Entry 9GY0 (electron microscopy, 3.42 A resolution); this record covers chains A and E of the 7 polymer chains in the assembly.

# Chain A
Protein: Fanconi-associated nuclease 1
Organism: Homo sapiens
Notes: EC 3.1.21.-, 3.1.4.1
UniProtKB: Q9Y2M0 (FAN1_HUMAN); residue numbers follow UniProt; this construct covers 1-1017
Amino-acid sequence (1021 residues; numbered -3 to 1017; the number before each row is that of its first residue; numbers below 1 keep their minus sign (Gly-3 is residue -3)):
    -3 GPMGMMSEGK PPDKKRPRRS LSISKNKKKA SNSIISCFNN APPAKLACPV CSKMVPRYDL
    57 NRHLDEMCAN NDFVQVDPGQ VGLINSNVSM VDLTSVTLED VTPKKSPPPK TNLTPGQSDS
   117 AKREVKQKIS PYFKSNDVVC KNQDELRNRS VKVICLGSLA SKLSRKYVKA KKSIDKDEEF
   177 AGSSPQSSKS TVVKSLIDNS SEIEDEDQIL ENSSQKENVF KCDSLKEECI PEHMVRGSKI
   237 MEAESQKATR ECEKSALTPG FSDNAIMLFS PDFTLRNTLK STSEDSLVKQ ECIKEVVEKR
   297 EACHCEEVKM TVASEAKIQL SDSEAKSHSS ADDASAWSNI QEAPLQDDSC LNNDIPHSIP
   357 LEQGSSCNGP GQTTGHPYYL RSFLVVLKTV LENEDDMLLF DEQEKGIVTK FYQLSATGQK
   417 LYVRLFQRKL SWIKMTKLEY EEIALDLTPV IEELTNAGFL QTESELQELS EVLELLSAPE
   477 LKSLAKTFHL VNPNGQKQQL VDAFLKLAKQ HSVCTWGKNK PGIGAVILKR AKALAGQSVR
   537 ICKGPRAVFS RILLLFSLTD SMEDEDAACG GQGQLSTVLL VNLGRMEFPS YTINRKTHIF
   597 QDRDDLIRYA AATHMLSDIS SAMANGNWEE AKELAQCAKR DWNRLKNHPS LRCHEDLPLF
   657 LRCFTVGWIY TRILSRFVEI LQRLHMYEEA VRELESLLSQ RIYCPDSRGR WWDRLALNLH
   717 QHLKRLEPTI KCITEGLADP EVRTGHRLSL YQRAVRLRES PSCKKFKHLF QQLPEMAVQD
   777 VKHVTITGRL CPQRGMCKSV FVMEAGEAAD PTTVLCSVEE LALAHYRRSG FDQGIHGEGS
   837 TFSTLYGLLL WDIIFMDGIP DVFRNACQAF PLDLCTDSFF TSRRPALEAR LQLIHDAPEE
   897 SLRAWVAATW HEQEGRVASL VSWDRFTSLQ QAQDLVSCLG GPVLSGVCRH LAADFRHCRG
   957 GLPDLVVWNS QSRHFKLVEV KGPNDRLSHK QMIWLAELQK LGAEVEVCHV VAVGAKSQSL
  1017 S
Unresolved in the structure: -3 to 370, 513-514, 557-570, 786-810, 1008-1017
Construct notes: expression tag (-3 to 0); engineered mutation His507 (Arg in Q9Y2M0)
UniProt features mapped onto this chain:
  - zinc finger: Lys41 to Phe69 (UBZ4-type)
  - motif: Arg14 to Asn22 (D-box), Lys212 to Asn214 (KEN box)
  - binding site (Zn(2+)): Cys44, Cys47, His59, Cys64
  - binding site (Mn(2+)): Glu834, Asp960, Glu975, Val976
  - modified residue: Ser180 (Phosphoserine)
  - natural variant: Cys871 (C871R: In KMIN), Gln929 (Q929P: In KMIN), Gly937 (G937D: In KMIN), Asp960 (D960N: In KMIN)
  - mutagenesis: Cys44 (C44A: Abolishes interaction with monoubiquitinated FANCD2; when associated with A-47), Cys47 (C47A: Abolishes interaction with monoubiquitinated FANCD2; when associated with A-44), Leu477 (L477P: Still localized to sites of DNA damage but the strength of the signal is diminished), Arg706 (R706A: Strongly reduced affinity for sites that have a 5'-terminal phosphate anchor at a flap of 1 nucleotide; when associated with A-952), Gln864 (Q864A: Loss of nuclease activity; when associated with A-960; A-975 and A-977), Arg952 (R952A: Strongly reduced affinity for sites that have a 5'-terminal phosphate anchor at a flap of 1 nucleotide; when associated with A-706), Asp960 (D960A: Loss of nuclease activity. Loss of nuclease activity; when associated with A-864; A-975 and A-977), Glu975 (E975A: Loss of nuclease activity; when associated with A-864; A-960 and A-977), Lys977 (K977A: Loss of nuclease activity; when associated with A-864; A-960 and A-975), Asp981 to Arg982 (Loss of nuclease activity)
From the paper describing this entry:
  - conformationally variable residues: His507
  - mutagenesis - D960A: abolished catalytic activity

# Chain E
Protein: Proliferating cell nuclear antigen
Organism: Homo sapiens
UniProtKB: P12004 (PCNA_HUMAN); numbering as in UniProt (aligned over 1-261)
Amino-acid sequence (263 residues; each row starts with the number of its first residue; numbers below 1 keep their minus sign (Gly-1 is residue -1)):
    -1 GPMFEARLVQ GSILKKVLEA LKDLINEACW DISSSGVNLQ SMDSSHVSLV QLTLRSEGFD
    59 TYRCDRNLAM GVNLTSMSKI LKCAGNEDII TLRAEDNADT LALVFEAPNQ EKVSDYEMKL
   119 MDLDVEQLGI PEQEYSCVVK MPSGEFARIC RDLSHIGDAV VISCAKDGVK FSASGELGNG
   179 NIKLSQTSNV DKEEEAVTIE MNEPVQLTFA LRYLNFFTKA TPLSSTVTLS MSADVPLVVE
   239 YKIADMGHLK YYLAPKIEDE EGS
Unresolved in the structure: -1 to 0, 257-261
Construct notes: expression tag (-1 to 0)
UniProt features mapped onto this chain:
  - DNA-binding region: Arg61 to Lys80
  - modified residue: Lys14 (N6-acetyllysine), Lys77 (N6-acetyllysine), Lys80 (N6-acetyllysine), Tyr211 (Phosphotyrosine), Lys248 (N6-acetyllysine)
  - cross-link (Glycyl lysine isopeptide (Lys-Gly)): Lys164 (interchain with G-Cter in SUMO2), Lys254 (interchain with G-Cter in SUMO2)
  - natural variant: Ser228 (S228I: In ATLD2)
  - mutagenesis: Lys13 (K13R: Inhibits acetylation, recruitment to DNA damage sites, inducible ubiquitination and protein degradation, DNA replication and repair synthesis efficiencies, but homotrimer formation, nuclear ...), Lys14 (K14R: Inhibits acetylation, recruitment to DNA damage sites, inducible ubiquitination and protein degradation, DNA replication and repair synthesis efficiencies, but homotrimer formation, nuclear ...), Lys20 (K20R: Inhibits acetylation, recruitment to DNA damage sites, inducible ubiquitination and protein degradation, DNA replication and repair synthesis efficiencies, but homotrimer formation, nuclear ...), Met40 (M40A: Complete loss of interaction with UHRF2), Ser43 to Val45 (No effect on POLD3-binding. Impairs binding to ALKBH2), Lys77 (K77A: Inhibits recruitment to DNA damage sites, but nuclear localization is similar as the wild-type; in association with A-80 ...), Lys80 (K80A: Inhibits recruitment to DNA damage sites, but nuclear localization is similar as the wild-type; in association with A-77 ...), Gln125 to Ile128 (Strong decrease in POLD3-binding. Impairs binding to ALKBH2), Ile128 (I128A: Complete loss of interaction with UHRF2), Lys164 (K164R: Abolishes ubiquitination. No effect on interaction with SHPRH), Val188 to Lys190 (No effect on POLD3-binding. No effect on ALKBH2-binding), Tyr211 (Y211F: Alters chromatin-associated PCNA stability and its function in DNA replication and repair), 3 further mutagenesis entries in UniProt

# Interface between chain A and chain E
Pairs across the interface (26):
  Thr483(A) - Asn24(E)
  Thr483(A) - Ser42(E)
  Phe484(A) - Ser42(E)
  Phe484(A) - Ser43(E)
  Phe484(A) - Tyr211(E)
  His485(A) - Asp21(E)  hydrogen bond (side chain-backbone)
  His485(A) - Leu22(E)  hydrogen bond (side chain-backbone)
  His485(A) - Asp41(E)  salt bridge
  His485(A) - Arg210(E)  hydrogen bond (backbone-side chain)
  His485(A) - Tyr211(E)  hydrogen bond
  His485(A) - Phe214(E)
  Leu486(A) - Arg210(E)
  Val487(A) - Asp156(E)
  Val487(A) - Arg210(E)
  His507(A) - His44(E)
  Ser508(A) - His44(E)
  Thr511(A) - Met40(E)
  Thr511(A) - His44(E)  hydrogen bond (side chain-backbone)
  Trp512(A) - Leu47(E)
  Trp512(A) - Leu126(E)
  Trp512(A) - Ile128(E)
  Trp512(A) - Pro234(E)  hydrophobic
  Trp512(A) - Ala252(E)  hydrophobic
  Ile519(A) - Ser42(E)
  Ile519(A) - His44(E)
  Arg526(A) - Ser42(E)
Also at the interface, not in a pair above, chain A (12 interface residues in all): Pro517
Also at the interface, not in a pair above, chain E (21 interface residues in all): Val45, Tyr250, Leu251, Lys254
From the paper, about this interface:
  - pairs named by the authors: His485(A)-Tyr211(E)

# In short
12 residues of chain A and 21 residues of chain E are in contact; the contacts include 5 hydrogen bonds and 1
salt bridge. Among the polar pairs are His485(A)-Asp41(E), His485(A)-Asp21(E) and His485(A)-Leu22(E). The
authors report a contact between His485(A) and Tyr211(E). The paper reports that D960A of chain A abolishes
catalytic activity; conformational variability at His507(A).
Here chain A is Fanconi-associated nuclease 1 and chain E is Proliferating cell nuclear antigen, both from
Homo sapiens. Entry 9GY0 (Cryo_EM structure of human FAN1 R507H mutant in complex with 5' flap DNA substrate
and PCNA) was determined by electron microscopy together with 8S5A, 9EO1 and 9EOA from the same study.
